Entry 5X2G (X-ray diffraction, 2.40 A resolution); this record covers chains A and C of the 4 polymer chains in the assembly.

== Chain A ==
Molecule: CRISPR-associated endonuclease Cas9
From: Campylobacter jejuni subsp. jejuni serotype O:2 (strain ATCC 700819 / NCTC 11168)
Reference sequence: Q0P897 (CAS9_CAMJE); numbering as in UniProt; present here: 1-480, 642-984
Sequence (835 residues; numbered -5 to 984; 155 numbers in that range are skipped by the numbering (no residue carries them; nothing is unmodelled there); the number before each row is that of its first residue; numbers below 1 keep their minus sign (Ser-5 is residue -5)):
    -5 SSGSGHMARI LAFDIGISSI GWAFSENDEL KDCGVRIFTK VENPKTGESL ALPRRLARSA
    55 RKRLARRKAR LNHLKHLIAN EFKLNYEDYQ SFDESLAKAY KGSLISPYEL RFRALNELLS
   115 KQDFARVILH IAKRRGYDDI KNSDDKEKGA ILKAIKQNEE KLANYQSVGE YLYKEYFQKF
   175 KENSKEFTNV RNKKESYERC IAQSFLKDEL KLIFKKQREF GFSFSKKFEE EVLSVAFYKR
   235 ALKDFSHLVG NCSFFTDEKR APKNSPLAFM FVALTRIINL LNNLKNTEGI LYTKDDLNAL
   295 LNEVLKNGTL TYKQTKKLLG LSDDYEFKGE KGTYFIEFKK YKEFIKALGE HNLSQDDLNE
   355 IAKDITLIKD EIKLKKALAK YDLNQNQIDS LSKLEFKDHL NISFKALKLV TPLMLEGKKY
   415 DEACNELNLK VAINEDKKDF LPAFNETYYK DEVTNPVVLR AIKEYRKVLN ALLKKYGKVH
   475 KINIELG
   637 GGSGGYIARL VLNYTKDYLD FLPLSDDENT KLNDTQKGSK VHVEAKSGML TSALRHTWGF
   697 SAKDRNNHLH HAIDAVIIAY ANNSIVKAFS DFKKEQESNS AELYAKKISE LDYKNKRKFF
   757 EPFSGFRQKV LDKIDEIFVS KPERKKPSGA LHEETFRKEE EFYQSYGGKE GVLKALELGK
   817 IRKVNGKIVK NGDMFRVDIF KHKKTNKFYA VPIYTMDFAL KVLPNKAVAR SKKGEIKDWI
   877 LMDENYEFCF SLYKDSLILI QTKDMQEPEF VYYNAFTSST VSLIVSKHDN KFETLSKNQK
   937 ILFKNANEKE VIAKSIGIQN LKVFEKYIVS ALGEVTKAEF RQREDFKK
Disordered / not traced: -5 to 0, 35-40, 137-139, 340-347, 637-639, 663-676, 717-762
Sequence notes: expression tag (-5 to 0); linker (481, 637-641)
Swiss-Prot annotation at these positions:
  - active site: Asp8 (For RuvC-like nuclease domain)
  - binding site (Mg(2+)): Asp8, Glu479, His707
From the paper describing this entry:
  - binding site for sgRNA: His67, His70, Asn74, Arg832, Phe854, Ile964, Glu975, Arg977, Glu980, Asp981
  - binding site for Non-target DNA strand: Thr913, Ser915
  - specificity-determining residues: Arg866, Thr913, Ser915, Ser951
  - binding site for Target DNA strand (chain C): Glu790, Thr791, Arg866, Ser951
  - mutagenesis - D8A, R866A, T913A, S915A, S951A: decreased catalytic activity
  - mutagenesis - T791A: abolished catalytic activity
  - catalytic residues: Asp8

== Chain C ==
Molecule: Target DNA strand
Sequence (28 nucleotides; row label = number of the first residue in the row; numbers below 1 keep their minus sign (DC-7 is residue -7)):
    -7 CGGTTTCTGC CAAGCGCACC TAATTTCC

== Chain A / chain C interface ==
Residue-residue contacts (61):
  Tyr131(A) with DA5(C), hydrogen bond to the phosphate; DG6(C), sugar contact
  Ile134(A) with DG6(C), sugar contact
  Lys135(A) with DG6(C), phosphate contact; DC7(C), salt bridge to the phosphate
  Gly143(A) with DA5(C), phosphate contact
  Ala144(A) with DA5(C), hydrogen bond to the phosphate
  Ile145(A) with DA4(C), phosphate contact; DA5(C), hydrogen bond to the phosphate
  Leu146(A) with DA5(C), hydrogen bond to the phosphate; DG6(C), phosphate contact
  Tyr191(A) with DC3(C), hydrogen bond to the base; DA4(C), sugar contact
  Leu236(A) with DG6(C), base contact; DC7(C), base contact; DG8(C), sugar contact
  Phe239(A) with DG8(C), phosphate contact
  Leu242(A) with DC9(C), phosphate contact; DA10(C), sugar contact
  Val243(A) with DC9(C), phosphate contact; DA10(C), phosphate contact
  Gly244(A) with DC9(C), phosphate contact; DA10(C), hydrogen bond to the phosphate
  Arg254(A) with DA10(C), salt bridge to the phosphate; DC11(C), salt bridge to the phosphate
  Asn273(A) with DT17(C), base contact; DT18(C), sugar contact
  Asn276(A) with DT18(C), phosphate contact; DC19(C), phosphate contact
  Asn277(A) with DT17(C), hydrogen bond to the phosphate; DT18(C), hydrogen bond to the phosphate
  Lys279(A) with DC19(C), salt bridge to the phosphate
  Asn280(A) with DC19(C), hydrogen bond to the phosphate
  Glu320(A) with DT16(C), phosphate contact; DT17(C), phosphate contact
  Lys363(A) with DG8(C), salt bridge to the phosphate
  Lys391(A) with DG8(C), phosphate contact; DC9(C), phosphate contact
  Asp392(A) with DC9(C), hydrogen bond to the phosphate
  His393(A) with DC9(C), salt bridge to the phosphate
  Lys413(A) with DT18(C), phosphate contact; DC19(C), salt bridge to the phosphate
  Asp415(A) with DC19(C), sugar contact
  Asp445(A) with DA10(C), phosphate contact
  Glu446(A) with DA10(C), sugar contact; DC11(C), phosphate contact
  Tyr642(A) with DC12(C), sugar contact
  Glu789(A) with DG1(C), phosphate contact
  Glu790(A) with DG1(C), hydrogen bond to the phosphate
  Thr791(A) with DG1(C), hydrogen bond to the phosphate
  Arg793(A) with DC-1(C), phosphate contact; DT0(C), salt bridge to the phosphate
  Arg866(A) with DC-7(C), base contact; DG-6(C), hydrogen bond to the base
  Thr916(A) with DG-6(C), base contact; DG-5(C), base contact
  Lys940(A) with DG-5(C), salt bridge to the phosphate
  Lys950(A) with DG-5(C), phosphate contact
  Ser951(A) with DG-6(C), sugar contact; DG-5(C), hydrogen bond to the base; DT-4(C), base contact
Interface residues without a listed pair, chain A (43 interface residues in all): Thr360, Phe390, Thr448, Asn941, Gly953
Interface residues without a listed pair, chain C (22 interface residues in all): DT13

== Overview ==
43 residues of chain A and 22 residues of chain C are in contact, with 14 hydrogen bonds and 9 salt bridges.
Polar contacts include Tyr191(A)-DC3(C), Arg866(A)-DG-6(C) and Ser951(A)-DG-5(C). The paper reports the
catalytic residue Asp8(A); D8A, R866A and T913A of chain A, among others, reduce catalytic activity; 6
substitutions were tested in all.
Here chain A is CRISPR-associated endonuclease Cas9 (Campylobacter jejuni subsp. jejuni serotype O:2 (strain
ATCC 700819 / NCTC 11168)) and chain C is Target DNA strand. Entry 5X2G (Crystal structure of Campylobacter
jejuni Cas9 in complex with sgRNA and target DNA (AGAAACC PAM)) was determined by X-ray diffraction together
with 5X2H from the same study.
